5EDP - chain A; structure by X-ray diffraction, 2.90 A resolution.

== Chain A ==
Name: Epidermal growth factor receptor
Source organism: Homo sapiens
Notes: EC 2.7.10.1
UniProt: P00533 (EGFR_HUMAN); residue numbers follow UniProt; this construct covers 695-1022
Sequence (331 residues; numbered 694 to 1024; the number before each row is that of its first residue):
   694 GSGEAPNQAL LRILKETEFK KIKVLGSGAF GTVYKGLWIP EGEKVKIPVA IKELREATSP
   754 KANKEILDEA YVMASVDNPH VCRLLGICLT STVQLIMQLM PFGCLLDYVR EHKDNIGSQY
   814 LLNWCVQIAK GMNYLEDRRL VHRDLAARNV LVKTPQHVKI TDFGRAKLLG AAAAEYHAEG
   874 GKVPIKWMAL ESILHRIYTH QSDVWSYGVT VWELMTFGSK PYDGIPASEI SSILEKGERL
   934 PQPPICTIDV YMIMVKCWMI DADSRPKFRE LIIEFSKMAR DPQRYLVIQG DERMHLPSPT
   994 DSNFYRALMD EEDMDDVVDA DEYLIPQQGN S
Disordered / not traced: 694-696, 748-749, 860-874, 998-1007, 1019-1024
Sequence notes: expression tag (694, 1023-1024); engineered mutation Met790 (Thr in P00533), Arg858 (Leu in P00533), Ala865 (Glu in P00533), Ala866 (Glu in P00533), Ala867 (Lys in P00533)
Curated features (UniProtKB/Swiss-Prot):
  - active site: Asp837 (Proton acceptor)
  - binding site (ATP): Leu718 to Val726, Lys745, Asp855
  - site: Tyr1016 (Important for interaction with PIK3C2B)
  - modified residue: Ser695 (Phosphoserine), Lys745 (N6-(2-hydroxyisobutyryl)lysine), Tyr869 (Phosphotyrosine), Ser991 (Phosphoserine), Ser995 (Phosphoserine), Tyr998 (Phosphotyrosine), Tyr1016 (Phosphotyrosine)
  - cross-link (Glycyl lysine isopeptide (Lys-Gly)): Lys716 (interchain with G-Cter in ubiquitin), Lys737 (interchain with G-Cter in ubiquitin), Lys754 (interchain with G-Cter in ubiquitin), Lys757 (interchain with G-Cter in ubiquitin), Lys929 (interchain with G-Cter in ubiquitin), Lys960 (interchain with G-Cter in ubiquitin), Lys970 (interchain with G-Cter in ubiquitin)
  - natural variant: Glu709 (E709A: Found in a lung cancer sample; E709G: Found in a lung cancer sample; E709K: Found in a lung cancer sample), Gly719 (G719A: Found in a lung cancer sample; G719C: Found in a lung cancer sample; G719D: Found in a lung cancer sample; G719S: Found in a lung cancer sample), Gly724 (G724S: Found in a lung cancer sample), Glu734 (E734K: Found in a lung cancer sample), Glu746 to Ser752 (sequence variant, change not given here; Found in a lung cancer sample), Glu746 to Thr751 (sequence variant, change not given here; Found in a lung cancer sample), Glu746 to Ala750 (deletion: Found in a lung cancer sample), Glu746 (deletion: Found in a lung cancer sample), Leu747 to Thr751 (deletion: Found in a lung cancer sample), Leu747 to Glu749 (deletion: Found in a lung cancer sample), Leu747 (L747F: Found in a lung cancer sample), Arg748 (R748P: Found in a lung cancer sample), 12 further natural variant entries in UniProt
  - mutagenesis: Pro699 (P699A: Reduced phosphorylation), Asn700 (N700A: Abolishes phosphorylation), Leu704 (L704A: Abolishes phosphorylation), Arg705 (R705A: Abolishes phosphorylation), Ile706 (I706A: Abolishes phosphorylation), Lys745 (K745A/M: Abolishes kinase activity), Asp974 (D974A: Strongly reduced phosphorylation), Arg977 (R977A: Reduced phosphorylation), Glu1005 to Asp1006 (Constitutively activated kinase), Tyr1016 (Y1016F: 50% decrease in interaction with PIK3C2B. 65% decrease in interaction with PIK3C2B; when associated with F-1197. Abolishes interaction with PIK3C2B; when associated with F-1197 and F-1092)

== In short ==
From UniProt: active-site residue Asp837, 11 ATP-binding residues and 11 mutagenesis sites.
Chain A is Epidermal growth factor receptor (Homo sapiens); the structure, EGFR kinase (T790M/L858R) apo, was
determined by X-ray diffraction together with 5EDQ and 5EDR from the same study.
